PDB entry 5MYF | X-ray diffraction, 1.85 A resolution | chains D and A

# Chain D (and A)
Name: dUTPase from DI S. aureus phage
Organism: Staphylococcus aureus
Notes: EC 3.6.1.23; chain A of this document is another copy of the same molecule, construct and numbering; everything in this record applies to it too
Chain sequence (207 residues; each row starts with the number of its first residue; numbers below 1 keep their minus sign (Met-33 is residue -33)):
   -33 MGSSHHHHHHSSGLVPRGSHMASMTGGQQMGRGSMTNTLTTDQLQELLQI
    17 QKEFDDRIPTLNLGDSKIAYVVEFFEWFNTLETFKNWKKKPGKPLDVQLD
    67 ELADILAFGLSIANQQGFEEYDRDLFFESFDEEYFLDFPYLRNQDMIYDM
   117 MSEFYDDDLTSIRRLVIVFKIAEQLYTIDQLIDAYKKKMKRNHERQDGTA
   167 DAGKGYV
Unresolved in the structure: -33 to 1, 160-173 (chain A: -33 to 1, 157-173)
What the authors report for this chain:
  - specificity-determining residues: Ala73 (proposed by the authors, not directly observed)
  - mutagenesis - A73L: abolished binding to dUTP
  - mutagenesis - A73L: abolished catalytic activity on dUTP

# How chain D and chain A interact
Pairs across the interface - 51 pairs, chain D then chain A:
  Thr26(D) with Asn52(A), hydrogen bond; Trp53(A)
  Leu27(D) with Asn52(A)
  Asn28(D) with Asn52(A)
  Asp31(D) with Phe50(A); Asn52(A), hydrogen bond; Gln110(A), hydrogen bond
  Lys33(D) with Tyr114(A)
  Ile34(D) with Phe44(A), hydrophobic; Phe50(A), hydrophobic; Gln110(A); Asp111(A); Tyr114(A)
  Ala35(D) with Phe50(A), hydrophobic
  Val37(D) with Phe41(A), hydrophobic; Met117(A), hydrophobic
  Val38(D) with Phe44(A), hydrophobic; Asn45(A); Phe50(A), hydrophobic
  Phe41(D) with Val37(A), hydrophobic; Phe41(A), hydrophobic
  Glu42(D) with Glu42(A); Asn45(A), hydrogen bond
  Phe44(D) with Ile34(A), hydrophobic; Val38(A), hydrophobic
  Asn45(D) with Val38(A); Glu42(A), hydrogen bond
  Phe50(D) with Asp31(A); Ile34(A), hydrophobic; Ala35(A), hydrophobic; Val38(A), hydrophobic
  Asn52(D) with Ile24(A); Thr26(A), hydrogen bond; Leu27(A); Asn28(A); Asp31(A), hydrogen bond
  Trp53(D) with Ile24(A), hydrophobic; Phe74(A), hydrophobic
  Phe74(D) with Trp53(A), hydrophobic
  Gln110(D) with Asp31(A), hydrogen bond; Ile34(A)
  Asp111(D) with Ile34(A)
  Tyr114(D) with Lys33(A); Ile34(A); Phe120(A)
  Met117(D) with Val37(A), hydrophobic; Met117(A), hydrophobic; Phe120(A), hydrophobic
  Phe120(D) with Tyr114(A); Met117(A), hydrophobic
  Tyr121(D) with Tyr121(A)
Interface residues without a listed pair, chain D (26 interface residues in all): Ile24, Ile113, Ser118
Interface residues without a listed pair, chain A (26 interface residues in all): Ile113, Ser118

# In short
Chain D and chain A each contribute 26 residues to their interface, with 8 hydrogen bonds. Among the polar
pairs are Thr26(D)-Asn52(A), Asp31(D)-Asn52(A) and Asp31(D)-Gln110(A). From the paper: A73L of chain D
abolishes binding to dUTP; the specificity determinant Ala73(D).
Chain D and chain A are both dUTPase from DI S. aureus phage (Staphylococcus aureus); the structure,
Convergent evolution involving dimeric and trimeric dUTPases in signalling, was determined by X-ray
diffraction together with 5MYI from the same study.
